6R0L - chains A and B; structure by X-ray diffraction, 2.70 A resolution.

[Chain A]
Protein: OsGhd8
From: Oryza sativa
UniProtKB: Q0J7P4 (HD5_ORYSJ); numbering as in UniProt (aligned over 60-147)
Amino-acid sequence (88 residues; each row starts with the number of its first residue):
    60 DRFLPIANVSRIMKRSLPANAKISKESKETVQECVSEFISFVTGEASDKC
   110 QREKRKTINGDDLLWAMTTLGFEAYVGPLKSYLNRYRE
Curated features (UniProtKB/Swiss-Prot):
  - DNA-binding region: L63 to S69
  - region: V90 to V101 (Subunit association domain (SAD))

[Chain B]
Protein: OsNF-YC7
From: Oryza sativa
UniProtKB: Q0J0W2 (Q0J0W2_ORYSJ); residue numbers follow UniProt; this construct covers 54-130
Amino-acid sequence (77 residues; numbered 54 to 130; the number before each row is that of its first residue):
    54 PLARIKKIMKADEDVRMIAAEAPVVFARACEMFILELTHRGWAHAEENKR
   104 RTLQKSDIAAAIARTEVFDFLVDIVPR

[Interface between chain A and chain B]
Residue-residue contacts (99; chain A residue first):
  D60(A) - A64(B)
  F62(A) - R57(B)
  F62(A) - K60(B)
  F62(A) - I61(B)
  I65(A) - P54(B)  hydrophobic
  V68(A) - I87(B)  hydrophobic
  I71(A) - I87(B)  hydrophobic
  I71(A) - L88(B)  hydrophobic
  M72(A) - I87(B)  hydrophobic
  M72(A) - T91(B)
  S75(A) - L88(B)
  S75(A) - H92(B)
  L76(A) - T91(B)
  L76(A) - W95(B)  hydrophobic
  L76(A) - L106(B)  hydrophobic
  P77(A) - W95(B)  hydrophobic
  N79(A) - R104(B)
  A80(A) - W95(B)
  A80(A) - R104(B)
  K81(A) - R104(B)  hydrogen bond (backbone-backbone)
  K81(A) - T105(B)
  K81(A) - L106(B)  hydrogen bond (backbone-backbone)
  I82(A) - L106(B)
  S83(A) - L106(B)  hydrogen bond (backbone-backbone)
  S83(A) - Q107(B)
  S83(A) - K108(B)
  K84(A) - K108(B)
  E85(A) - K108(B)
  S86(A) - L106(B)  hydrogen bond (side chain-backbone)
  S86(A) - Q107(B)
  S86(A) - K108(B)
  S86(A) - I111(B)
  T89(A) - K108(B)
  T89(A) - I111(B)
  V90(A) - I87(B)  hydrophobic
  V90(A) - L90(B)  hydrophobic
  V90(A) - I111(B)  hydrophobic
  E92(A) - I127(B)
  C93(A) - F86(B)
  C93(A) - L90(B)  hydrophobic
  C93(A) - I115(B)  hydrophobic
  C93(A) - L124(B)  hydrophobic
  V94(A) - C83(B)  hydrophobic
  V94(A) - F86(B)  hydrophobic
  E96(A) - F123(B)
  E96(A) - L124(B)
  E96(A) - D126(B)
  F97(A) - F79(B)  hydrophobic
  F97(A) - C83(B)  hydrophobic
  F97(A) - F86(B)  hydrophobic
  I98(A) - F79(B)
  I98(A) - C83(B)  hydrophobic
  S99(A) - D65(B)
  F100(A) - F123(B)  hydrophobic
  V101(A) - F79(B)  hydrophobic
  T102(A) - M62(B)
  T102(A) - F79(B)
  S106(A) - E66(B)
  S106(A) - D67(B)
  S106(A) - V68(B)
  Q110(A) - V68(B)
  R114(A) - V68(B)
  K115(A) - V68(B)
  K115(A) - R69(B)
  K115(A) - M70(B)  hydrogen bond (backbone-backbone)
  T116(A) - V68(B)
  T116(A) - M70(B)
  T116(A) - A72(B)
  I117(A) - V68(B)
  I117(A) - M70(B)  hydrogen bond (backbone-backbone)
  I117(A) - I71(B)
  I117(A) - A72(B)  hydrogen bond (backbone-backbone)
  I117(A) - A75(B)
  N118(A) - E74(B)
  N118(A) - A75(B)
  G119(A) - E74(B)  hydrogen bond (backbone-side chain)
  G119(A) - V78(B)
  D120(A) - E74(B)
  L122(A) - A75(B)
  L122(A) - V78(B)  hydrophobic
  L122(A) - F79(B)  hydrophobic
  M126(A) - A82(B)  hydrophobic
  G130(A) - V120(B)
  F131(A) - V120(B)  hydrophobic
  Y134(A) - M85(B)  hydrogen bond (side chain-backbone)
  Y134(A) - F86(B)
  Y134(A) - E89(B)  hydrogen bond
  P137(A) - M85(B)  hydrophobic
  L138(A) - V78(B)
  L138(A) - R81(B)
  L138(A) - A82(B)
  L138(A) - M85(B)  hydrophobic
  Y141(A) - V77(B)
  Y141(A) - R81(B)
  L142(A) - E74(B)
  Y145(A) - A73(B)
  Y145(A) - E74(B)
  Y145(A) - V77(B)
  R146(A) - E74(B)  salt bridge
Interface residues without a listed pair, chain A (54 interface residues in all): L63, P64, S95, C109, R144
Interface residues without a listed pair, chain B (48 interface residues in all): I58, E84, F121, V128

[Summary]
The interface between chain A and chain B involves 54 residues on one side and 48 on the other, with 10
hydrogen bonds and 1 salt bridge. Polar pairs include R146(A)-E74(B), S86(A)-L106(B) and G119(A)-E74(B).
Curated annotation (UniProt) lists a DNA-binding region on chain A.
Chain A is OsGhd8 and chain B is OsNF-YC7, both from Oryza sativa; the structure, Histone fold domain of
OsGhd8/NF-YC7 in I2, was determined by X-ray diffraction together with 6R0M and 6R0N from the same study.
